9FTB - chain A; structure by X-ray diffraction, 1.90 A resolution.

# Chain A
Molecule: NeuA
From: Aeromonas caviae
UniProtKB: Q9R9S4 (Q9R9S4_AERCA); residues 21-248 here correspond to UniProt positions 1-228 (UniProt number = residue number - 20)
Amino-acid sequence (248 residues; each row starts with the number of its first residue):
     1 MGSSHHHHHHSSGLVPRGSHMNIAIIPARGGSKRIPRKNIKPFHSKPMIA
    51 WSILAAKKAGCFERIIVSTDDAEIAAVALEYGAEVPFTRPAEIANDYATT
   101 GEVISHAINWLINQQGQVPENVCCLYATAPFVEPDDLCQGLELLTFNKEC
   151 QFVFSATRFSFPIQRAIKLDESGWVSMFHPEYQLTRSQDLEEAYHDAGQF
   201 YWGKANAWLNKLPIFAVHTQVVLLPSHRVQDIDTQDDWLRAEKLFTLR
Not modelled in the structure: 1-12, 247-248
Sequence notes: initiating methionine (1); expression tag (2-20)
Disulfide bonds: Cys61-Cys138
From the paper describing this entry:
  - specificity-determining residues: Phe161 (proposed by the authors, not directly observed)

# In short
The paper reports the specificity determinant Phe161.
Chain A is NeuA (Aeromonas caviae); the structure, Aeromonas caviae CMP-Pse5A7Ac Synthetase, was determined by
X-ray diffraction, deposited together with 9FTC.
